Entry 6A5E (X-ray diffraction, 2.77 A resolution); this record covers chains A and C of the 3 polymer chains in the assembly.

[Chain A]
Name: Receptor-like protein kinase FERONIA
Organism: Arabidopsis thaliana
Notes: EC 2.7.11.1
Reference sequence: Q9SCZ4 (FERON_ARATH); residue numbers follow UniProt; this construct covers 28-423
Sequence (396 residues; row label = number of the first residue in the row):
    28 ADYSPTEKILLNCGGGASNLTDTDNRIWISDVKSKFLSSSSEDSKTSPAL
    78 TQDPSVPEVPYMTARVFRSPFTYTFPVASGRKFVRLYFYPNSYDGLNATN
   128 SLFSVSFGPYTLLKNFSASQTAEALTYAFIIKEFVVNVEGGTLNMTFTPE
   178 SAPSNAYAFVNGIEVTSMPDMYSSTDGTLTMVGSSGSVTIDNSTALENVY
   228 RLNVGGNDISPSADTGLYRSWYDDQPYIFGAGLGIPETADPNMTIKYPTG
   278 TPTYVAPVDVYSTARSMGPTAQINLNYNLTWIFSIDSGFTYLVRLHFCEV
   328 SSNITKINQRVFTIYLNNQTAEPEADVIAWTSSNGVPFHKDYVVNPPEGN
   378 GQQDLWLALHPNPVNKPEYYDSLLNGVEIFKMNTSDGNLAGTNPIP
Disordered / not traced: 28, 43-48, 66-69, 119-121, 212-215, 376-378
Covalent attachments: N-acetylglucosamine (NAG) linked to Asn-142, Asn-345
Curated features (UniProtKB/Swiss-Prot):
  - glycosylation (N-linked (GlcNAc...) asparagine): Asn-46, Asn-124, Asn-142, Asn-171, Asn-219, Asn-269, Asn-305, Asn-330, Asn-345, Asn-410
From the paper describing this entry:
  - post-translational modification sites: Asn-142, Asn-305, Asn-345
  - mutagenesis - G257A, N303Y: decreased signaling in response to RALF23
  - mutagenesis - A258Y, I300Y, N303Y, Y304A: decreased binding to RALF23-17mer+LLG1

[Chain C]
Name: GPI-anchored protein LLG2
Organism: Arabidopsis thaliana
Reference sequence: Q6NLF4 (LLG2_ARATH); numbering as in UniProt (aligned over 42-125)
Sequence (84 residues; each row starts with the number of its first residue):
    42 TTCKEDFANKNYTIITSRCKGPNYPANVCCSAFKDFACPFAEVLNDEKND
    92 CASTMFSYINLYGRYPPGIFANMCKEGKEGLDCT
Disulfides: Cys-60/Cys-70, Cys-71/Cys-115
Covalent attachments: N-acetylglucosamine (NAG) linked to Asn-52
Curated features (UniProtKB/Swiss-Prot):
  - glycosylation: Asn-52 (N-linked (GlcNAc...) asparagine)
From the paper describing this entry:
  - post-translational modification sites: Asn-52

[How chain A and chain C interact]
Residue-residue contacts (20; chain A residue first):
  Ala-258(A) / Ala-112(C)
  Gly-259(A) / Ala-112(C)  hydrogen bond (backbone-backbone)
  Gly-259(A) / Asn-113(C)
  Leu-260(A) / Asn-113(C)  hydrogen bond (backbone-side chain)
  Gly-261(A) / Asn-113(C)  hydrogen bond (backbone-side chain)
  Met-294(A) / Asn-113(C)
  Thr-297(A) / Pro-107(C)
  Thr-297(A) / Pro-108(C)
  Gln-299(A) / Pro-63(C)
  Gln-299(A) / Asn-64(C)
  Ile-300(A) / Tyr-65(C)  hydrophobic
  Ile-300(A) / Ile-110(C)  hydrophobic
  Ile-300(A) / Met-114(C)  hydrophobic
  Asn-303(A) / Tyr-65(C)
  Asn-303(A) / Met-114(C)
  Tyr-304(A) / Asn-113(C)  hydrogen bond
  Tyr-304(A) / Met-114(C)  hydrophobic
  Tyr-304(A) / Lys-116(C)
  Asn-305(A) / Lys-116(C)
  Asp-381(A) / Lys-119(C)  salt bridge
Other interface residues (no listed pair), chain A (14 interface residues in all): Phe-256, Pro-296
Other interface residues (no listed pair), chain C (14 interface residues in all): Pro-66, Ala-67, Gly-118

[Overview]
Chain A and chain C each contribute 14 residues to their interface; the contacts include 4 hydrogen bonds and
1 salt bridge. Polar pairs include Asp-381(A)/Lys-119(C), Leu-260(A)/Asn-113(C) and Gly-261(A)/Asn-113(C).
From the paper: A258Y, I300Y and N303Y of chain A, among others, reduce binding to RALF23-17mer+LLG1;
modification sites Asn-142(A), Asn-305(A) and Asn-52(C) among others; 5 substitutions were tested in all.
Here chain A is Receptor-like protein kinase FERONIA and chain C is GPI-anchored protein LLG2, both from
Arabidopsis thaliana. Entry 6A5E (Crystal structure of plant peptide RALF23 in complex with FER and LLG2) was
determined by X-ray diffraction, deposited together with 6A5A, 6A5B, 6A5C and 6A5D.
